PDB entry 5H58 | X-ray diffraction, 3.99 A resolution | chains C and E of the 6 polymer chains in the assembly

# Chain C
Protein: CprB
From: Streptomyces coelicolor A3(2)
UniProtKB: O66122 (O66122_STRCH); numbering as in UniProt (aligned over 1-215)
Sequence (215 residues; numbered 1 to 215; the number before each row is that of its first residue):
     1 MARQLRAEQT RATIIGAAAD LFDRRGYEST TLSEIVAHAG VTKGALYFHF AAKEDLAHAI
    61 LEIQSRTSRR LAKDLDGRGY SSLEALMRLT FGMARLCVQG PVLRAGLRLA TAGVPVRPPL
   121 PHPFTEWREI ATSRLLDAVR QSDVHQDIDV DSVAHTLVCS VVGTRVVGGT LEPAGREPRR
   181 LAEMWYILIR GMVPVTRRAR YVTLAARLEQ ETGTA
Disordered / not traced: 1-4, 115, 168-174, 213-215
Reported in the primary citation:
  - binding site for the 27-nt DNA strand (chain E): Thr-31, Leu-32, Ser-33, Thr-42, Lys-43, Gly-44, Tyr-47, Phe-48
  - binding site for the 27-nt DNA strand: Lys-43, Tyr-47
  - binding site for the 27-nt DNA strand (chain E): Arg-6 (from molecular simulation)

# Chain E
Molecule: 27-nt DNA strand
Sequence (27 nucleotides; numbered 1 to 27; the number before each row is that of its first residue):
     1 AGGCAGGCGG CACGGTCTGT TGAGTTC
Disordered / not traced: 1-4, 25-27

# Interface between chain C and chain E
Contacting residue pairs (17; chain C residue first):
  Leu-5(C) / DC8(E)  phosphate contact
  Arg-6(C) / DC8(E)  phosphate contact
  Arg-6(C) / DG9(E)  salt bridge to the phosphate
  Ala-7(C) / DC8(E)  phosphate contact
  Ala-7(C) / DG9(E)  phosphate contact
  Thr-10(C) / DG9(E)  hydrogen bond to the phosphate
  Thr-42(C) / DG10(E)  hydrogen bond to the phosphate
  Lys-43(C) / DA12(E)  base contact
  Lys-43(C) / DC13(E)  base contact
  Gly-44(C) / DG10(E)  base contact
  Gly-44(C) / DC11(E)  base contact
  Ala-45(C) / DG9(E)  sugar contact
  Ala-45(C) / DG10(E)  phosphate contact
  Phe-48(C) / DG7(E)  sugar contact
  Phe-48(C) / DC8(E)  phosphate contact
  Phe-48(C) / DG9(E)  base contact
  His-49(C) / DG9(E)  salt bridge to the phosphate
Also at the interface, not in a pair above, chain C (11 interface residues in all): Val-41

# Summary
The interface between chain C and chain E involves 11 residues on one side and 7 on the other, with 2 hydrogen
bonds and 2 salt bridges. Polar contacts include Thr-10(C)/DG9(E), Thr-42(C)/DG10(E) and Arg-6(C)/DG9(E). From
the paper: a binding site for the 27-nt DNA strand (chain E) at Thr-31(C), Leu-32(C) and Ser-33(C) among
others; a binding site for the 27-nt DNA strand at Lys-43(C) and Tyr-47(C).
Here chain C is CprB (Streptomyces coelicolor A3(2)) and chain E is a 27-nt DNA strand. Entry 5H58 (Structural
and dynamics studies of the TetR family protein, CprB from Streptomyces coelicolor in complex with ...) was
determined by X-ray diffraction.
